6MUR - chains E and G of the 8 polymer chains in the assembly; structure by electron microscopy, 3.10 A resolution.

# Chain E
Protein: Uncharacterized protein
From: Thermococcus onnurineus (strain NA1)
UniProtKB: B6YWC1 (B6YWC1_THEON); residue numbers follow UniProt; this construct covers 1-289
Sequence (289 residues; row label = number of the first residue in the row):
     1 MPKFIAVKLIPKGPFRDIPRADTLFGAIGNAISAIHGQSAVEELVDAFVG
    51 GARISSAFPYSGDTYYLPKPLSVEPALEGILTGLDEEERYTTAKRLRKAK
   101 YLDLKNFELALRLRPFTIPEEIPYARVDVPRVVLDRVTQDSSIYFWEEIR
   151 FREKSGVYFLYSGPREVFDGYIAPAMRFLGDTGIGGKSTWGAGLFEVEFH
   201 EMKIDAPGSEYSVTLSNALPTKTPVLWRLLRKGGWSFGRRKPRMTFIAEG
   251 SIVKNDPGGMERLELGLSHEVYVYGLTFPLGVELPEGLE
Not modelled in the structure: 1, 288-289
From the paper describing this entry:
  - binding site for the 38-nt RNA strand (chain G): Ala27, Leu134, Arg136, Ile143, Tyr144, Gly234, Trp235, His269
  - mutagenesis - Y144A, W235A: unchanged catalytic activity with the 40-nt RNA strand

# Chain G
Molecule: 38-nt RNA strand
Sequence (38 nucleotides; each row starts with the number of its first residue):
     1 GUGGAAAGGCGGGCAGAGGCGGUUUGCGUAUUGGGCGC
Not modelled in the structure: 28-38

# Interface between chain E and chain G
Residue-residue contacts (61; chain E residue first):
  Arg16(E) - G4(G)  salt bridge to the phosphate
  Thr23(E) - U2(G)  hydrogen bond to the phosphate
  Thr23(E) - G3(G)  phosphate contact
  Gly26(E) - G1(G)  phosphate contact
  Gly26(E) - U2(G)  phosphate contact
  Ala27(E) - U2(G)  hydrogen bond to the sugar
  Gly29(E) - G1(G)  sugar contact
  Asn30(E) - G1(G)  base contact
  Asn30(E) - U2(G)  base contact
  Ser33(E) - G1(G)  base contact
  Gln38(E) - G1(G)  base contact
  Val41(E) - G1(G)  base contact
  Glu42(E) - G1(G)  hydrogen bond to the base
  Pro130(E) - G9(G)  sugar contact
  Arg131(E) - G9(G)  phosphate contact
  Val132(E) - A7(G)  hydrogen bond to the sugar
  Val132(E) - G8(G)  sugar contact
  Val132(E) - G9(G)  hydrogen bond to the phosphate
  Val133(E) - A7(G)  base contact
  Val133(E) - G8(G)  phosphate contact
  Leu134(E) - G8(G)  hydrogen bond to the phosphate
  Leu134(E) - C10(G)  sugar contact
  Arg136(E) - G8(G)  salt bridge to the phosphate
  Gln139(E) - G8(G)  hydrogen bond to the base
  Gln139(E) - G11(G)  sugar contact
  Ser141(E) - G9(G)  hydrogen bond to the base
  Ser141(E) - C10(G)  base contact
  Ile143(E) - G9(G)  base contact
  Tyr144(E) - A7(G)  stacking on the base
  Leu179(E) - U2(G)  base contact
  Thr182(E) - U2(G)  base contact
  Gly183(E) - U2(G)  hydrogen bond to the base
  Ile184(E) - U2(G)  base contact
  Gly185(E) - U2(G)  hydrogen bond to the base
  Gly185(E) - G4(G)  phosphate contact
  Gly186(E) - G4(G)  hydrogen bond to the phosphate
  Gly186(E) - A5(G)  phosphate contact
  Lys187(E) - A5(G)  phosphate contact
  Lys187(E) - A6(G)  salt bridge to the phosphate
  Lys187(E) - A7(G)  hydrogen bond to the base
  Ser188(E) - A5(G)  phosphate contact
  Thr189(E) - A6(G)  phosphate contact
  Trp190(E) - A7(G)  base contact
  Lys232(E) - G3(G)  salt bridge to the phosphate
  Gly233(E) - G3(G)  base contact
  Gly234(E) - G3(G)  phosphate contact
  Trp235(E) - U2(G)  sugar contact
  Trp235(E) - G3(G)  hydrogen bond to the phosphate
  Trp235(E) - G4(G)  stacking on the base
  Ser236(E) - G1(G)  sugar contact
  Ser236(E) - U2(G)  hydrogen bond to the phosphate
  Phe237(E) - G1(G)  sugar contact
  Arg240(E) - G3(G)  base contact
  Lys241(E) - U2(G)  salt bridge to the phosphate
  Lys241(E) - G3(G)  salt bridge to the phosphate
  Arg243(E) - G3(G)  hydrogen bond to the base
  His269(E) - G1(G)  stacking on the base
  Glu270(E) - G1(G)  hydrogen bond to the base
  Val271(E) - G1(G)  phosphate contact
  Val271(E) - U2(G)  phosphate contact
  Tyr272(E) - G1(G)  hydrogen bond to the phosphate
Interface residues without a listed pair, chain E (47 interface residues in all): Asp22, Phe25, Trp146, Gly238

# In short
Chain E and chain G form an interface of 47 and 11 residues respectively, with 17 hydrogen bonds, 6 salt
bridges and 3 aromatic stacking contacts. Among the polar pairs are Glu42(E)-G1(G), Gln139(E)-G8(G) and
Ser141(E)-G9(G). The paper reports a binding site for the 38-nt RNA strand (chain G) at Ala27(E), Leu134(E)
and Arg136(E) among others; Y144A and W235A of chain E leave catalytic activity with the 40-nt RNA strand
unchanged.
Chain E is Uncharacterized protein (Thermococcus onnurineus (strain NA1)) and chain G is a 38-nt RNA strand;
the structure, Cryo-EM structure of Csm-crRNA-target RNA ternary complex in type III-A CRISPR-Cas system, was
determined by electron microscopy (same publication as 6MUA, 6MUU, 6MUS and 6MUT).
